5EJQ - chain A; structure by X-ray diffraction, 2.19 A resolution.

# Chain A
Protein: Myosin-I heavy chain
Organism: Dictyostelium discoideum
UniProt: Q9U1M8 (MYOI_DICDI); residue numbers follow UniProt; this construct covers 1119-1574, 1584-1620
Amino-acid sequence (511 residues; numbered 1119 to 1628 plus 10 insertion-coded residues; 9 numbers in that range are skipped by the numbering (no residue carries them; nothing is unmodelled there); the number before each row is that of its first residue; a row labelled like 1574A-1574J holds insertion residues (1574A, then the next letters in order)):
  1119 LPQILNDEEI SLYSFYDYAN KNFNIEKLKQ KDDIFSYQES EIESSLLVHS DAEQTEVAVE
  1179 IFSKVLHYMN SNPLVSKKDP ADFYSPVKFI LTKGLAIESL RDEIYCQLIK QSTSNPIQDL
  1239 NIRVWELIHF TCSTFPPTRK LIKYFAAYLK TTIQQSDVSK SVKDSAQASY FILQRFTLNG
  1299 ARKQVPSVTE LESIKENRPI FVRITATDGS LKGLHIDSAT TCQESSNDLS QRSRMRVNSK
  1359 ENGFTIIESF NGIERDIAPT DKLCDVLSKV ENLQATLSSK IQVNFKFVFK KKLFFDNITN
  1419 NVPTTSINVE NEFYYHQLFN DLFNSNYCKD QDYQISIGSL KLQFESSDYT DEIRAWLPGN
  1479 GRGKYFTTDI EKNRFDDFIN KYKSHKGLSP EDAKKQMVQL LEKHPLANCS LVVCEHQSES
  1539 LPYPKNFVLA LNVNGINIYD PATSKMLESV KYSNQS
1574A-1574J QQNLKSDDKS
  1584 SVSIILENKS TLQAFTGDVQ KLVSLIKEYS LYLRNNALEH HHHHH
Unresolved in the structure: 1418, 1574A-1574J, 1627-1628
Construct notes: engineered mutation Glu1157 (Lys in Q9U1M8), Glu1161 (Lys in Q9U1M8), Glu1174 (Lys in Q9U1M8); conflict Glu1159 (His in Q9U1M8); insertion (1574J); expression tag (1621-1628)
Residues lining bound ligands:
  - glutamic acid (GLU): Asp1135, Tyr1136, Lys1139, Asn1140, Lys1258, Tyr1262
  - glycine (GLY): Ser1305, Thr1307, Leu1385, Val1388, Glu1389, Gln1392
  - serine (SER): Val1602, Gln1603, Val1606

# Overview
Chain A binds glycine, serine and glutamic acid.
Chain A is Myosin-I heavy chain (Dictyostelium discoideum); the structure, Structure of Dictyostelium
Discoideum Myosin VII MyTH4-FERM MF1 domain, mutant 2, was determined by X-ray diffraction, deposited together
with 5EJR, 5EJS and 5EJY.
